Entry 3V62 (X-ray diffraction, 2.90 A resolution); this record covers chains A and B of the 3 polymer chains in the assembly.

# Chain A
Protein: Ubiquitin-like protein SMT3
Organism: Saccharomyces cerevisiae
Notes: engineered mutation(s): GSH from N-tag after thrombin cleavage, K19R
UniProtKB: Q12306 (SMT3_YEAST); residues 20-98 here = UniProt positions 20-98
Sequence (84 residues; each row starts with the number of its first residue):
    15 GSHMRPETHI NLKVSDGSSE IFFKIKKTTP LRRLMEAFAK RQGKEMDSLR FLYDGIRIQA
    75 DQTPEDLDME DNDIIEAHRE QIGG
Not modelled in the structure: 15-19
Construct notes: expression tag (15-19)
Modified residues: Lys27, Lys38, Lys40, Lys41, Lys54, Lys58 (n-dimethyl-lysine; MLY)
Swiss-Prot annotation at these positions:
  - cross-link: Gly98 (Glycyl lysine isopeptide (Gly-Lys) (interchain with K-? in acceptor proteins))

# Chain B
Protein: Proliferating cell nuclear antigen
Organism: Saccharomyces cerevisiae
UniProtKB: P15873 (PCNA_YEAST); residue numbers follow UniProt; this construct covers 1-258
Sequence (258 residues; each row starts with the number of its first residue):
     1 MLEAKFEEAS LFKRIIDGFK DCVQLVNFQC KEDGIIAQAV DDSRVLLVSL EIGVEAFQEY
    61 RCDHPVTLGM DLTSLSKILR CGNNTDTLTL IADNTPDSII LLFEDTKKDR IAEYSLKLMD
   121 IDADFLGIEE LQYDSTLSLP SSEFSKIVRD LSQLSDSINI MITKETIKFV ADGDIGSGSV
   181 IIKPFVDMEH PETSIKLEMD QPVDLTFGAK YLLDIIKGSS LSDRVGIRLS SEAPALFQFD
   241 LKSGFLQFFL APKFNDEE
Not modelled in the structure: 256-258
Construct notes: engineered mutation Gly127 (Lys in P15873)
Swiss-Prot annotation at these positions:
  - DNA-binding region: Arg61 to Arg80
  - cross-link: Lys164 (Glycyl lysine isopeptide (Lys-Gly) (interchain with G-Cter in SUMO))
Glycans and other covalent adducts: N-ethylmaleimide (NEQ) linked to Cys22, Cys81
Ligand contacts:
  - N-ethylmaleimide (NEQ), molecule 1: Ile15, Gly18, Phe19, Asp21, Val48, Asp214, Lys217, Gly218, Leu246, Phe248
  - N-ethylmaleimide (NEQ), molecule 2: Lys77, Ile78, Tyr114
From the paper describing this entry:
  - mutagenesis - V186D: unchanged binding to ATP-dependent DNA helicase SRS2
  - post-translational modification sites: Lys164

# Chain A / chain B interface
Contacting residue pairs - 11 pairs, chain A then chain B:
  Asp68(A) - Lys196(B)
  Asp68(A) - Leu197(B)  hydrogen bond (backbone-backbone)
  Asp68(A) - Glu198(B)
  Gly69(A) - Glu165(B)
  Gly69(A) - Pro184(B)
  Gly69(A) - Leu197(B)  hydrogen bond (backbone-backbone)
  Ile70(A) - Val186(B)  hydrophobic
  Asp80(A) - Val186(B)
  Asp80(A) - Met188(B)
  Asp82(A) - Lys196(B)  salt bridge
  Gly98(A) - Lys164(B)  covalent bond
Other interface residues (no listed pair), chain A (9 interface residues in all): Gln76, Leu81, Gly97
Other interface residues (no listed pair), chain B (11 interface residues in all): Phe185, Pro191, Ile195

# Summary
Chain A and chain B form an interface of 9 and 11 residues respectively; the contacts include 1 covalent bond,
2 hydrogen bonds and 1 salt bridge. Polar contacts include Asp82(A)-Lys196(B), Asp68(A)-Leu197(B) and
Gly69(A)-Leu197(B). The paper reports that V186D of chain B leaves binding to ATP-dependent DNA helicase SRS2
unchanged; a modification site at Lys164(B).
Chain A is Ubiquitin-like protein SMT3 and chain B is Proliferating cell nuclear antigen, both from
Saccharomyces cerevisiae; the structure, Structure of the S. cerevisiae Srs2 C-terminal domain in complex with
PCNA conjugated to SUMO on ..., was determined by X-ray diffraction, deposited together with 3V60 and 3V61.
